6FDQ - chain A; structure by X-ray diffraction, 2.30 A resolution.

Chain A:
Name: Deubiquitinase and deneddylase Dub1
Source organism: Chlamydia trachomatis serovar L2 (strain 434/Bu / ATCC VR-902B)
Notes: EC 3.4.22.-
UniProt: B0B9A0 (CDUB1_CHLT2); residue numbers follow UniProt; this construct covers 155-401
Amino-acid sequence (266 residues; row label = number of the first residue in the row):
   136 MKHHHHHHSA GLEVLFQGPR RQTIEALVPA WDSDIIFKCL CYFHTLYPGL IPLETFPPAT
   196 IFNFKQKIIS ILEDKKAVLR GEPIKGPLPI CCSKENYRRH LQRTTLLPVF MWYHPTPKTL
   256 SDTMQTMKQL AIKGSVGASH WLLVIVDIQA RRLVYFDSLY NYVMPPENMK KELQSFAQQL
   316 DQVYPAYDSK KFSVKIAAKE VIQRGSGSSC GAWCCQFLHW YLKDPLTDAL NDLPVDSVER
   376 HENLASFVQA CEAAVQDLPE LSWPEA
Disordered / not traced: 136-162
Differences from the reference sequence: initiating methionine (136); expression tag (137-154)
Curated features (UniProtKB/Swiss-Prot):
  - active site: His275, Asp292, Cys345
Covalently attached groups: N-benzyl-2-[(Z)-iminomethyl]pyrimidine-5-carboxamide (2UQ) linked to Cys345
Ligand contacts: 2UQ (N-benzyl-2-[(Z)-iminomethyl]pyrimidine-5-carboxamide): Asp167, Trp247, Met262, Leu265, Ala266, Ser270, Val271, Ser274, His275, Trp276, Gln338, Gly342, Ser343, Ser344, Gly346

In short:
Covalently linked compound 2UQ: at Cys345. Curated annotation (UniProt) lists 3 active-site residues.
Chain A is Deubiquitinase and deneddylase Dub1 (Chlamydia trachomatis serovar L2 (strain 434/Bu / ATCC
VR-902B)); the structure, Structure of Chlamydia trachomatis effector protein Cdu1 bound to Compound 5, was
determined by X-ray diffraction (same publication as 6FDU).
